3RYF - chains B and C of the 5 polymer chains in the assembly; structure by X-ray diffraction, 2.52 A resolution.

== Chain B ==
Molecule: Tubulin beta chain
From: Ovis aries
Reference sequence: D0VWY9 (D0VWY9_SHEEP); the author numbering skips numbers that UniProt does not, so the offset changes along the chain: 1-44 = UniProt 1-44; 47-360 = UniProt 45-358; 369-455 = UniProt 359-445
Sequence (445 residues; each row starts with the number of its first residue; note: 10 numbers in that range are skipped by the numbering (no residue carries them; nothing is unmodelled there)):
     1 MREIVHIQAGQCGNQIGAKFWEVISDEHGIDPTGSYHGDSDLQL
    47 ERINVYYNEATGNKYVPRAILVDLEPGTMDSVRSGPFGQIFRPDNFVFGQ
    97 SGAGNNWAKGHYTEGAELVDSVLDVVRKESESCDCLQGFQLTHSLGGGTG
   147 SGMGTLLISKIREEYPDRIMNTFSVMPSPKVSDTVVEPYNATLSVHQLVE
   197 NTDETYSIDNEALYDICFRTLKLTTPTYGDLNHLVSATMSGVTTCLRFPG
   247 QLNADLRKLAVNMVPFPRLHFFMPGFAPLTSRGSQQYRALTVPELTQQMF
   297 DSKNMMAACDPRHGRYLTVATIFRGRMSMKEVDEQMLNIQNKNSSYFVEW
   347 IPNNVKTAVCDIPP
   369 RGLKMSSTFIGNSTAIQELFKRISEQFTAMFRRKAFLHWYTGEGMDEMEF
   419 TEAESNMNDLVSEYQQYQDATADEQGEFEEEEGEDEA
Disordered / not traced: 443-455
Small-molecule neighbours: GTP (guanosine-5'-triphosphate): Ala9, Gly10, Gln11, Cys12, Gln15, Ile16, Asp69, Gly98, Ala99, Gly100, Asn101, Ser140, Gly142, Gly143, Gly144, Thr145, Gly146, Val171, Pro173, Val177, Ser178, Asp179, Glu183, Asn206, Leu209, Tyr224, Leu227, Asn228

== Chain C ==
Molecule: Tubulin alpha chain
From: Ovis aries
Reference sequence: D0VWZ0 (D0VWZ0_SHEEP); residues 1-451 here = UniProt positions 1-451
Sequence (451 residues; each row starts with the number of its first residue):
     1 MRECISIHVGQAGVQIGNACWELYCLEHGIQPDGQMPSDKTIGGGDDSFN
    51 TFFSETGAGKHVPRAVFVDLEPTVIDEVRTGTYRQLFHPEQLITGKEDAA
   101 NNYARGHYTIGKEIIDLVLDRIRKLADQCTGLQGFLVFHSFGGGTGSGFT
   151 SLLMERLSVDYGKKSKLEFSIYPAPQVSTAVVEPYNSILTTHTTLEHSDC
   201 AFMVDNEAIYDICRRNLDIERPTYTNLNRLISQIVSSITASLRFDGALNV
   251 DLTEFQTNLVPYPRIHFPLATYAPVISAEKAYHEQLSVAEITNACFEPAN
   301 QMVKCDPRHGKYMACCLLYRGDVVPKDVNAAIATIKTKRSIQFVDWCPTG
   351 FKVGINYQPPTVVPGGDLAKVQRAVCMLSNTTAIAEAWARLDHKFDLMYA
   401 KRAFVHWYVGEGMEEGEFSEAREDMAALEKDYEEVGVDSVEGEGEEEGEE
   451 Y
Disordered / not traced: 38-45, 440-451
Small-molecule neighbours: GTP (guanosine-5'-triphosphate): Gly10, Gln11, Ala12, Gln15, Ile16, Asp69, Asp98, Ala99, Ala100, Asn101, Ser140, Gly142, Gly143, Gly144, Thr145, Gly146, Ile171, Pro173, Val177, Ser178, Thr179, Glu183, Asn206, Tyr224, Leu227, Asn228, Ile231

== Interface between chain B and chain C ==
Residue-residue contacts (50):
  Pro72(B) with Arg2(C)
  Gln96(B) with Arg2(C), hydrogen bond (backbone-side chain)
  Gly100(B) with Thr253(C); Glu254(C); Thr257(C), hydrogen bond (backbone-side chain)
  Asn101(B) with Glu254(C), hydrogen bond; Asn258(C); Lys352(C)
  Lys105(B) with Thr253(C)
  Pro175(B) with Lys336(C), hydrogen bond (backbone-side chain); Pro348(C)
  Lys176(B) with Lys336(C)
  Ser178(B) with Phe351(C)
  Asp179(B) with Lys352(C), salt bridge
  Thr180(B) with Asn258(C), hydrogen bond
  Val181(B) with Thr257(C); Asn258(C), hydrogen bond (backbone-side chain); Cys347(C), hydrophobic; Pro348(C)
  Thr221(B) with Lys326(C); Asn329(C); Ala330(C)
  Thr223(B) with Lys326(C)
  Ala397(B) with Trp346(C)
  Met398(B) with Trp346(C); Pro348(C)
  Arg400(B) with Ser439(C)
  Arg401(B) with Tyr262(C), hydrogen bond (backbone-side chain); Trp346(C); Glu434(C), hydrogen bond (side chain-backbone); Val435(C); Val437(C), hydrogen bond (side chain-backbone); Asp438(C); Ser439(C)
  Lys402(B) with Tyr262(C)
  Ala403(B) with Pro261(C); Tyr262(C); Trp346(C), hydrophobic
  Phe404(B) with Thr257(C); Asn258(C); Val260(C); Pro261(C), hydrogen bond (backbone-backbone); Met313(C)
  His406(B) with Val260(C); Pro261(C), hydrogen bond (side chain-backbone); Tyr262(C); Pro263(C)
  Trp407(B) with Gln256(C), hydrogen bond (side chain-backbone); Thr257(C); Val260(C), hydrogen bond (side chain-backbone)
Other interface residues (no listed pair), chain B (26 interface residues in all): Val182, Pro184, Pro222, Leu405
Other interface residues (no listed pair), chain C (28 interface residues in all): Asp199, Asp345, Gly350

== Summary ==
The interface between chain B and chain C involves 26 residues on one side and 28 on the other; the contacts
include 13 hydrogen bonds and 1 salt bridge. Polar contacts include Asp179(B)-Lys352(C), Gln96(B)-Arg2(C) and
Gly100(B)-Thr257(C). Chain B binds GTP. Chain C binds GTP.
Chain B is Tubulin beta chain and chain C is Tubulin alpha chain, both from Ovis aries; the structure,
GTP-Tubulin: RB3 Stathmin-like domain complex, was determined by X-ray diffraction together with 3RYC, 3RYH
and 3RYI from the same study.
